Entry 7NYH (electron microscopy, 3.60 A resolution); this record covers chains H and J of the 7 polymer chains in the assembly.

# Chain H
Protein: NADH-quinone oxidoreductase subunit H
Organism: Escherichia coli B
Notes: EC 7.1.1.-
UniProtKB: P0AFD4 (NUOH_ECOLI); residue numbers follow UniProt; this construct covers 1-325
Sequence (325 residues; row label = number of the first residue in the row):
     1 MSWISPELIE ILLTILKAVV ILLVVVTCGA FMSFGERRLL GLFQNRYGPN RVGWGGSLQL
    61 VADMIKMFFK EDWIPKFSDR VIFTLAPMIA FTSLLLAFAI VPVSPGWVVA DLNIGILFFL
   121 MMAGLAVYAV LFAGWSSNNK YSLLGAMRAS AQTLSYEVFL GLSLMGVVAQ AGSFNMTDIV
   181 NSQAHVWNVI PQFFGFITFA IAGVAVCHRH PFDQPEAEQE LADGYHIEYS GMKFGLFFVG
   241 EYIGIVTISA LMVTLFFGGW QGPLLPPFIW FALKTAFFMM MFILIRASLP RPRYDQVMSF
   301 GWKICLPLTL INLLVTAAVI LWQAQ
Disordered / not traced: 1-51, 215-222, 322-325
Reported in the primary citation:
  - conformationally variable residues (order/disorder transition): M1 to V52
  - catalytic residues: E157 (proposed by the authors, not directly observed)

# Chain J
Protein: NADH-quinone oxidoreductase subunit J
Organism: Escherichia coli B
Notes: EC 7.1.1.-
UniProtKB: P0AFE0 (NUOJ_ECOLI); residues 1-184 here = UniProt positions 1-184
Sequence (184 residues; each row starts with the number of its first residue):
     1 MEFAFYICGL IAILATLRVI THTNPVHALL YLIISLLAIS GVFFSLGAYF AGALEIIVYA
    61 GAIMVLFVFV VMMLNLGGSE IEQERQWLKP QVWIGPAILS AIMLVVIVYA ILGVNDQGID
   121 GTPISAKAVG ITLFGPYVLA VELASMLLLA GLVVAFHVGR EERAGEVLSN RKDDSAKRKT
   181 EEHA
Disordered / not traced: 165-184
Reported in the primary citation:
  - catalytic residues: E55 (proposed by the authors, not directly observed)

# Chain H / chain J interface
Residue-residue contacts - 29 pairs, chain H then chain J:
  D79(H) with H27(J), salt bridge
  V81(H) with H27(J); L30(J), hydrophobic
  I82(H) with L30(J), hydrophobic
  N113(H) with Y49(J)
  I114(H) with Y49(J)
  L117(H) with F50(J), hydrophobic; A53(J), hydrophobic
  L120(H) with I57(J), hydrophobic
  M121(H) with A53(J), hydrophobic; I56(J), hydrophobic; I57(J), hydrophobic
  V127(H) with V65(J), hydrophobic
  Y128(H) with I33(J); A60(J), hydrogen bond (side chain-backbone); M64(J); V65(J), hydrogen bond (side chain-backbone)
  L131(H) with V68(J), hydrophobic; F69(J), hydrophobic; M72(J), hydrophobic
  F132(H) with L30(J), hydrophobic
  W135(H) with V26(J), hydrophobic; M72(J)
  L143(H) with M72(J), hydrophobic
  M147(H) with M72(J), hydrophobic; M73(J), hydrophobic
  S150(H) with F69(J)
  L154(H) with V65(J), hydrophobic; F69(J), hydrophobic
Other interface residues (no listed pair), chain H (21 interface residues in all): L125, A151, S173, F174
Other interface residues (no listed pair), chain J (19 interface residues in all): G61, A126, K127

# In short
21 residues of chain H face 19 of chain J across their interface, with 2 hydrogen bonds and 1 salt bridge.
Polar pairs include D79(H)-H27(J), Y128(H)-A60(J) and Y128(H)-V65(J). The paper reports catalytic residues
E157(H) and E55(J); conformational variability at M1(H).
Chain H is NADH-quinone oxidoreductase subunit H and chain J is NADH-quinone oxidoreductase subunit J, both
from Escherichia coli B; the structure, Respiratory complex I from Escherichia coli - focused refinement of
membrane arm, was determined by electron microscopy.
